4DLG - chains A and B of the 3 polymer chains in the assembly; structure by X-ray diffraction, 1.89 A resolution.

== Chain A ==
Molecule: DNA polymerase I, thermostable
From: Thermus aquaticus
Notes: EC 2.7.7.7
UniProt: P19821 (DPO1_THEAQ); residues 293-832 here = UniProt positions 293-832
Sequence (540 residues; each row starts with the number of its first residue):
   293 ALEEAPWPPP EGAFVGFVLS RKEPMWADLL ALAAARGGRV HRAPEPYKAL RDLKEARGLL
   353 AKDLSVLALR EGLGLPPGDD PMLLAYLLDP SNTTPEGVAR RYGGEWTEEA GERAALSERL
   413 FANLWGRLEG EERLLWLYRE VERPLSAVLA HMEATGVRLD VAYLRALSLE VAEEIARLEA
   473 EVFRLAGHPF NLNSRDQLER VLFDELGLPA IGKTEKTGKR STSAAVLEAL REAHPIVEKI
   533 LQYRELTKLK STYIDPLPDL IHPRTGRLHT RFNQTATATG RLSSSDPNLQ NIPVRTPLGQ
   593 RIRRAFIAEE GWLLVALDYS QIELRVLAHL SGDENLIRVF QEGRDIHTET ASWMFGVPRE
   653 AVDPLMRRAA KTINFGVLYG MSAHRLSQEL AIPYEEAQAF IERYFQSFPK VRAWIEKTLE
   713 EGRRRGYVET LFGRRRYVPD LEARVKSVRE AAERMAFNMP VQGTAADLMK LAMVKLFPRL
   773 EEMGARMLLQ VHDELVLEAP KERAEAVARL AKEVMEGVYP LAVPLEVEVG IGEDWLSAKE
Ion coordination: Mg2+ site 1: Asp-610, Tyr-611, Asp-785 (together with 2',3'-dideoxycytidine 5'-triphosphate); Mg2+ site 2: Asp-610, Asp-785 (together with 2',3'-dideoxycytidine 5'-triphosphate)
Ligand contacts: 2',3'-dideoxycytidine 5'-triphosphate (DCT): Arg-573, Asp-610, Tyr-611, Ser-612, Gln-613, Ile-614, Glu-615, His-639, Arg-659, Lys-663, Thr-664, Phe-667, Asp-785
From the paper describing this entry:
  - conformationally variable residues: Pro-300, Pro-579
  - binding site for DNA primer (chain B): Pro-585

== Chain B ==
Molecule: DNA primer
Sequence (12 nucleotides; each row starts with the number of its first residue):
   101 GACCACGGCG CC
Modified positions: DOC (2',3'-dideoxycytidine-5'-monophosphate) at position 112

== Chain A / chain B interface ==
Residue-residue contacts - 38 pairs, chain A then chain B:
  Arg-487(A) with DG107(B), hydrogen bond to the phosphate; DG108(B), salt bridge to the phosphate
  Thr-506(A) with DG107(B), hydrogen bond to the phosphate; DG108(B), phosphate contact
  Glu-507(A) with DG107(B), phosphate contact
  Lys-508(A) with DC106(B), phosphate contact; DG107(B), hydrogen bond to the phosphate
  Thr-509(A) with DC106(B), phosphate contact; DG107(B), hydrogen bond to the phosphate
  Gly-510(A) with DG107(B), phosphate contact
  Ser-513(A) with DG108(B), hydrogen bond to the phosphate
  Thr-514(A) with DG108(B), hydrogen bond to the phosphate
  Ser-515(A) with DG108(B), phosphate contact; DC109(B), phosphate contact
  Ala-516(A) with DC109(B), hydrogen bond to the phosphate
  Arg-536(A) with DG108(B), hydrogen bond to the phosphate; DC109(B), salt bridge to the phosphate
  Lys-540(A) with DG108(B), base contact; DC109(B), hydrogen bond to the base; DG110(B), sugar contact
  Tyr-545(A) with DG110(B), sugar contact
  Arg-573(A) with DOC_112(B), hydrogen bond to the base
  Gln-582(A) with DC111(B), sugar contact
  Asn-583(A) with DG110(B), base contact; DC111(B), sugar contact
  Ile-584(A) with DC111(B), sugar contact
  Pro-585(A) with DG110(B), phosphate contact; DC111(B), phosphate contact
  Val-586(A) with DC111(B), hydrogen bond to the phosphate; DOC_112(B), phosphate contact
  Arg-587(A) with DG110(B), salt bridge to the phosphate; DC111(B), salt bridge to the phosphate
  Arg-660(A) with DC111(B), phosphate contact; DOC_112(B), salt bridge to the phosphate
  Val-783(A) with DOC_112(B), sugar contact
  His-784(A) with DOC_112(B), sugar contact
  Asp-785(A) with DOC_112(B), sugar contact
  Glu-786(A) with DOC_112(B), sugar contact
Interface residues without a listed pair, chain A (28 interface residues in all): Leu-541, Asn-580, Arg-595

== Overview ==
Chain A and chain B form an interface of 28 and 7 residues respectively, with 11 hydrogen bonds and 5 salt
bridges. Polar contacts include Lys-540(A)/DC109(B), Arg-573(A)/DOC_112(B) and Arg-487(A)/DG107(B). Bound to
chain A: 2',3'-dideoxycytidine 5'-triphosphate. The paper reports a binding site for DNA primer (chain B) at
Pro-585(A); conformational variability at Pro-300(A) and Pro-579(A).
Here chain A is DNA polymerase I, thermostable (Thermus aquaticus) and chain B is DNA primer. Entry 4DLG
(Ternary Structure of the large Fragment of Taq DNA polymerase) was determined by X-ray diffraction (same
publication as 4DLE).
